PDB entry 1P3F | X-ray diffraction, 2.90 A resolution | chains I and E of the 10 polymer chains in the assembly

== Chain I ==
Molecule: Palindromic 146bp Human Alpha-Satellite DNA fragment
Source organism: Homo sapiens
Sequence (146 nucleotides; each row starts with the number of its first residue):
     1 ATCAATATCC ACCTGCAGAT TCTACCAAAA GTGTATTTGG AAACTGCTCC ATCAAAAGGC
    61 ATGTTCAGCG GAATTCCGCT GAACATGCCT TTTGATGGAG CAGTTTCCAA ATACACTTTT
   121 GGTAGAATCT GCAGGTGGAT ATTGAT

== Chain E ==
Molecule: Histone H3
Source organism: Xenopus laevis
UniProtKB: Q7ZT64 (Q7ZT64_9ZZZZ); residues 601-735 here correspond to UniProt positions 2-136 (UniProt number = residue number - 599)
Sequence (135 residues; numbered 601 to 735; the number before each row is that of its first residue):
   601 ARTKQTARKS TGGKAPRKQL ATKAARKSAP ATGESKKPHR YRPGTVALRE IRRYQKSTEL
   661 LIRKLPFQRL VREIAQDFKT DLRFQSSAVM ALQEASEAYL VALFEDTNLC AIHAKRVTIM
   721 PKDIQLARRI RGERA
Unresolved in the structure: 601-636
Differences from the reference sequence: conflict Glu634 (Gly35 in Q7ZT64), Ser635 (Val36 in Q7ZT64), Ala702 (Gly103 in Q7ZT64)

== How chain I and chain E interact ==
Contacting residue pairs - 28 pairs, chain I then chain E:
  DA5(I) - Lys637(E)  salt bridge to the phosphate
  DA5(I) - His639(E)  phosphate contact
  DT6(I) - His639(E)  phosphate contact
  DT6(I) - Tyr641(E)  phosphate contact
  DA7(I) - Tyr641(E)  sugar contact
  DA7(I) - Arg649(E)  sugar contact
  DT8(I) - Arg649(E)  phosphate contact
  DG81(I) - Pro643(E)  phosphate contact
  DG81(I) - Gly644(E)  hydrogen bond to the phosphate
  DA82(I) - Arg640(E)  hydrogen bond to the base
  DA82(I) - Tyr641(E)  sugar contact
  DA82(I) - Arg642(E)  sugar contact
  DA82(I) - Pro643(E)  sugar contact
  DA82(I) - Gly644(E)  hydrogen bond to the phosphate
  DA82(I) - Thr645(E)  hydrogen bond to the phosphate
  DA82(I) - Val646(E)  hydrogen bond to the phosphate
  DA82(I) - Ala647(E)  hydrogen bond to the phosphate
  DA83(I) - Arg640(E)  hydrogen bond to the sugar
  DA83(I) - Tyr641(E)  hydrogen bond to the phosphate
  DA83(I) - Val646(E)  phosphate contact
  DT90(I) - Arg663(E)  hydrogen bond to the phosphate
  DT90(I) - Leu665(E)  phosphate contact
  DT90(I) - Pro666(E)  sugar contact
  DT90(I) - Arg669(E)  salt bridge to the phosphate
  DT91(I) - Arg663(E)  salt bridge to the phosphate
  DT91(I) - Lys664(E)  hydrogen bond to the phosphate
  DT91(I) - Leu665(E)  hydrogen bond to the phosphate
  DG100(I) - Arg683(E)  sugar contact
Interface residues without a listed pair, chain I (15 interface residues in all): DA4, DC9, DG71, DA72, DA99
Interface residues without a listed pair, chain E (19 interface residues in all): Lys656, Lys715

== In short ==
The interface between chain I and chain E involves 15 residues on one side and 19 on the other; the contacts
include 11 hydrogen bonds and 3 salt bridges. Polar contacts include DA82(I)-Arg640(E), DA83(I)-Arg640(E) and
DG81(I)-Gly644(E).
Here chain I is Palindromic 146bp Human Alpha-Satellite DNA fragment (Homo sapiens) and chain E is Histone H3
(Xenopus laevis). Entry 1P3F (Crystallographic Studies of Nucleosome Core Particles containing Histone 'Sin'
Mutants) was determined by X-ray diffraction together with 1P34, 1P3A, 1P3B, 1P3G, 1P3I, 1P3K and 4 further
entries from the same study.
